5OHI - chain A; structure by X-ray diffraction, 1.66 A resolution.

# Chain A
Protein: Ectonucleotide pyrophosphatase/phosphodiesterase family member 2
Organism: Mus musculus
Notes: EC 3.1.4.39
Reference sequence: Q9R1E6 (ENPP2_MOUSE); aligned to UniProt positions 36-858 over residues 36-858 (the alignment contains insertions or deletions, so no single offset holds)
Amino-acid sequence (829 residues; each row starts with the number of its first residue):
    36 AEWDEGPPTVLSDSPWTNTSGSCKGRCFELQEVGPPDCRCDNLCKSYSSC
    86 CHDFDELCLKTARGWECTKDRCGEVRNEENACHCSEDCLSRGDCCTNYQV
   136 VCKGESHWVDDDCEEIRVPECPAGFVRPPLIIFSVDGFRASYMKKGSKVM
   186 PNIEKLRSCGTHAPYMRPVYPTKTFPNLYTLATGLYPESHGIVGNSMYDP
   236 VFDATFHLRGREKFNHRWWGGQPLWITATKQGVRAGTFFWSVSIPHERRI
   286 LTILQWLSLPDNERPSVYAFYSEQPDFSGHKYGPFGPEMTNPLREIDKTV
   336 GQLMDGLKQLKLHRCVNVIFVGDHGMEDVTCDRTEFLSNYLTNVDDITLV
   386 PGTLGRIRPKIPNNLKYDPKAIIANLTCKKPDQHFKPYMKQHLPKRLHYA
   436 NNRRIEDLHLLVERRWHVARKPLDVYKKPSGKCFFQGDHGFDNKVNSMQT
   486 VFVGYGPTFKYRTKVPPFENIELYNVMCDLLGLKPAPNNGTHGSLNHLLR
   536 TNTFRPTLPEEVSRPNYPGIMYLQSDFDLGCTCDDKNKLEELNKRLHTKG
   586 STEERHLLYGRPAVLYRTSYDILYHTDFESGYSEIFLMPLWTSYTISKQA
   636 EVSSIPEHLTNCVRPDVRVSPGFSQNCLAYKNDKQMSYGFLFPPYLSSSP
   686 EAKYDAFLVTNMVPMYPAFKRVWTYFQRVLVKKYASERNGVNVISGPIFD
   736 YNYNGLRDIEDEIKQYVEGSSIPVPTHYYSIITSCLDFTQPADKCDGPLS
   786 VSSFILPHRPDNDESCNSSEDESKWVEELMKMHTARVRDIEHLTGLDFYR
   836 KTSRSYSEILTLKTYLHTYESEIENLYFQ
Unresolved in the structure: 36-50, 460-467, 569-587, 856-864
Sequence notes: expression tag (859-864)
Curated features (UniProtKB/Swiss-Prot):
  - motif: Arg126 to Asp128 (Cell attachment site)
  - active site: Thr209 (Nucleophile)
  - binding site (Zn(2+)): Asp171, Thr209, Asp311, His315, Asp358, His359, His474
  - binding site (1-(9Z-octadecenoyl)-sn-glycero-3-phosphate): Thr209, Asn230, Asp311, His474
  - binding site (1-hexadecanoyl-sn-glycero-3-phosphate): Thr209, Asn230, Asp311, His474
  - binding site (1-tetradecanoyl-sn-glycerol 3-phosphate): Thr209, Asn230, Asp311, His474
  - glycosylation (N-linked (GlcNAc...) asparagine): Asn53, Asn410, Asn524
Disulfide bonds: Cys58-Cys75, Cys62-Cys93, Cys73-Cys86, Cys79-Cys85, Cys102-Cys119, Cys107-Cys137, Cys117-Cys130, Cys123-Cys129, Cys148-Cys194, Cys156-Cys350, Cys366-Cys468, Cys413-Cys801, Cys566-Cys662, Cys568-Cys647, Cys770-Cys780
Covalently attached groups: N-acetylglucosamine (NAG) linked to Asn53, Asn410, Asn524
Ion coordination: Zn2+ site 1: Asp171, Asp358, His359; Zn2+ site 2: Asp311, His315, His474 (together with 9V8); Ca2+ site 1: Asn374 (together with 3,6,9,12,15-pentaoxaheptadecane); K+: Tyr665, Asp668, Met671; Ca2+ site 2: Asp735, Asn737, Asn739, Leu741, Asp743; Na+: Asn797, Ser800, Ser803
Residues lining bound ligands:
  - 9V8 ([3,5-bis(trifluoromethyl)phenyl]methyl (1S,5R)-6-[(1H-benzotriazol-5-ylcarbonylamino)methyl]-3-azabicyclo[3.1.0]hexane-3-carboxylate): Ile167, Ser169, Asp171, Thr209, Phe210, Leu213, Tyr214, Leu216, Ala217, Asn230, Leu243, Trp260, Phe273, Phe274, Trp275, Ala304, Tyr306, Asp311, His315, His474
  - 3,6,9,12,15-pentaoxaheptadecane (P3G): Ser373, Asn374, Tyr375, Leu376, Thr377, Lys414, Lys415

# Overview
Bound to chain A: 3,6,9,12,15-pentaoxaheptadecane and compound 9V8. Covalently linked N-acetylglucosamine: at
Asn53, Asn410 and Asn524. The Zn2+ site 1 is built by Asp171, Asp358 and His359. UniProt lists active-site
residue Thr209, 7 Zn2+-binding residues, 4 residues binding 1-(9Z-octadecenoyl)-sn-glycero-3-phosphate and 4
residues binding 1-hexadecanoyl-sn-glycero-3-phosphate.
Chain A is Ectonucleotide pyrophosphatase/phosphodiesterase family member 2 (Mus musculus); the structure,
Crystal structure of autotaxin in complex with BI-2545, was determined by X-ray diffraction (same publication
as 5OLB).
